Entry 7R3J (X-ray diffraction, 3.06 A resolution); this record covers chains A and C of the 4 polymer chains in the assembly.

[Chain A]
Name: 2-aminobenzoylacetyl-CoA thioesterase
From: Pseudomonas aeruginosa PAO1
Notes: EC 3.1.2.32
UniProt: P20581 (PQSE_PSEAE); residue numbers follow UniProt; this construct covers 1-301
Amino-acid sequence (318 residues; row label = number of the first residue in the row; numbers below 1 keep their minus sign (Met-16 is residue -16)):
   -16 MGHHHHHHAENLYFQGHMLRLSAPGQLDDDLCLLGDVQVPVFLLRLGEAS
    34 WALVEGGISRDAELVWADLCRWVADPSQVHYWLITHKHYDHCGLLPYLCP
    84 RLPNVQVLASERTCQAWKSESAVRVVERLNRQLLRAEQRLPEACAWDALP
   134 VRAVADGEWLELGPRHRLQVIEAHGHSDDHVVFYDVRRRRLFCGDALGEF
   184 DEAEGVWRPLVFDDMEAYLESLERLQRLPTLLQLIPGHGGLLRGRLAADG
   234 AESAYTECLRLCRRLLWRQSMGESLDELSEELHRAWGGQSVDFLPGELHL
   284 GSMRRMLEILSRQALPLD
Not modelled in the structure: -16 to -3
Differences from the reference sequence: initiating methionine (-16); expression tag (-15 to 0)
Ion coordination: Fe ion site 1: His69, His71, His159, Asp178; Fe ion site 2: Asp73, His74, Asp178, His221
Swiss-Prot annotation at these positions:
  - binding site (Fe cation): His69, His71, Asp73, His74, His159, Asp178, His221
  - mutagenesis: Glu182 (E182A: Strong decrease in kcat with S-(4-nitrobenzoyl)mercaptoethane as substrate)
What the authors report for this chain:
  - mutagenesis - E187R: decreased signaling in response to pyocyanin
  - mutagenesis - R148A: unchanged binding to Regulatory protein RhlR (chain C)
  - mutagenesis - E187R (13.8 +/- 3.9 uM): decreased binding to Regulatory protein RhlR (chain C)
  - mutagenesis - R150A, R170A, R172A: decreased signaling

[Chain C]
Name: Regulatory protein RhlR
From: Pseudomonas aeruginosa PAO1
UniProt: P54292 (RHLR_PSEAE); residue numbers follow UniProt; this construct covers 1-241
Amino-acid sequence (241 residues; each row starts with the number of its first residue):
     1 MRNDGGFLLWWDGLRSEMQPIHDSQGVFAVLEKEVRRLGFDYYAYGVRHT
    51 IPFTRPKTEVHGTYPKAWLERYQMQNYGAVDPAILNGLRSSEMVVWSDSL
   101 FDQSRMLWNEARDWGLCVGATLPIRAPNNLLSVLSVARDQQNISSFEREE
   151 IRLRLRCMIELLTQKLTDLEHPMLMSNPVCLSHREREILQWTADGKSSGE
   201 IAIILSISESTVNFHHKNIQKKFDAPNKTLAAAYAAALGLI
Residues lining bound ligands: K5G (4-(3-bromophenoxy)-N-[(3S)-2-oxothiolan-3-yl]butanamide): Ala44, Val60, Gly62, Thr63, Tyr64, Trp68, Leu69, Tyr72, Asp81, Ala83, Ile84, Trp96, Phe101, Leu107, Trp108, Ala111, Leu116, Thr121, Ser135
Swiss-Prot annotation at these positions:
  - DNA-binding region: Ser198 to Lys217 (H-T-H motif)
What the authors report for this chain:
  - binding site for K5G: Tyr64, Trp68, Asp81, Ser135
  - mutagenesis - D41A, E147A, E150A: decreased signaling
  - mutagenesis - Q140A/Q141A: unchanged binding to 2-aminobenzoylacetyl-CoA thioesterase (chain A)

[Chain A / chain C interface]
Pairs across the interface (10; chain A residue first):
  Glu206(A) - Arg37(C)  salt bridge
  Arg210(A) - Arg37(C)  hydrogen bond (side chain-backbone)
  Arg210(A) - Leu38(C)  hydrogen bond (side chain-backbone)
  Arg210(A) - Gly39(C)
  Arg210(A) - Gln141(C)  hydrogen bond (backbone-side chain)
  Arg210(A) - Glu147(C)  salt bridge
  Leu211(A) - Gln141(C)
  Pro212(A) - Gln141(C)
  Tyr238(A) - Asp4(C)
  Leu298(A) - Leu9(C)  hydrophobic
Interface residues without a listed pair, chain A (9 interface residues in all): Leu202, Glu203, Leu242
The authors on this interface:
  - hot spots on chain A (mutagenesis) - R150A, R170A, R172A: decreased binding to Regulatory protein RhlR (chain C)
  - hot spots on chain A (mutagenesis) - R150A, R170A, R172A: decreased signaling
  - hot spots on chain C (mutagenesis) - D41A, E147A, E150A: decreased binding to 2-aminobenzoylacetyl-CoA thioesterase (chain A)
  - hot spots on chain C (mutagenesis) - D41A, E147A, E150A: decreased signaling

[Summary]
9 residues of chain A and 7 residues of chain C are in contact; the contacts include 3 hydrogen bonds and 2
salt bridges. Among the polar pairs are Glu206(A)-Arg37(C), Arg210(A)-Glu147(C) and Arg210(A)-Arg37(C). From
the paper: a binding site for K5G at Tyr64(C), Trp68(C) and Asp81(C) among others; E187R, R150A and R170A of
chain A, among others, reduce binding to Regulatory protein RhlR (chain C); 9 substitutions were tested in
all.
Chain A is 2-aminobenzoylacetyl-CoA thioesterase and chain C is Regulatory protein RhlR, both from Pseudomonas
aeruginosa PAO1; the structure, Nativ complex of PqsE and RhlR with the synthetic antagonist mBTL, was
determined by X-ray diffraction (same publication as 8B4A).
